Entry 3DI6 (X-ray diffraction, 2.65 A resolution); this record covers chains A and B.

== Chain A ==
Molecule: Reverse transcriptase/ribonuclease H
From: Human immunodeficiency virus type 1 (HXB2 isolate)
Notes: EC 2.7.7.49, 2.7.7.7, 3.1.26.4
UniProt: P04585 (POL_HV1H2); residues 1-561 here correspond to UniProt positions 588-1148 (UniProt number = residue number + 587)
Sequence (561 residues; row label = number of the first residue in the row):
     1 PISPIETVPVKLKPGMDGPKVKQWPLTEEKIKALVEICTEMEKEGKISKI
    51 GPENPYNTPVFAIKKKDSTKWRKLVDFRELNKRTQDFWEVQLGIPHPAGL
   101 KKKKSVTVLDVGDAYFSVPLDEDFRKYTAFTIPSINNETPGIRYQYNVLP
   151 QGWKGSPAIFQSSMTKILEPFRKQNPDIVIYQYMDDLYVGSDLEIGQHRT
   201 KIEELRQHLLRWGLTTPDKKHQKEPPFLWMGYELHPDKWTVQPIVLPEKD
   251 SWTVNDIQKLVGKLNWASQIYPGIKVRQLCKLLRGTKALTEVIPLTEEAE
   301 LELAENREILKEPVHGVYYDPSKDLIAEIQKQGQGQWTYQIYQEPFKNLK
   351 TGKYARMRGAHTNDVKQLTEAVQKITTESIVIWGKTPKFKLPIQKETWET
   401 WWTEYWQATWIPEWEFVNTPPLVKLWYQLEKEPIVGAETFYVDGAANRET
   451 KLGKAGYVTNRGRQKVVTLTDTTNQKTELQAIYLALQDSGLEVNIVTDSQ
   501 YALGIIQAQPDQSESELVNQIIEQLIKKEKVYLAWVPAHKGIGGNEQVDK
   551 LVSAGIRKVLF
Unresolved in the structure: 65-68, 556-561
Ligand contacts: PDZ (6-(4-chloro-2-fluoro-3-phenoxybenzyl)pyridazin-3(2H)-one): Pro95, Leu100, Lys101, Lys102, Lys103, Lys104, Val106, Val179, Tyr181, Tyr188, Val189, Gly190, Trp229, Leu234, His235, Pro236, Tyr318

== Chain B ==
Molecule: p51 RT
From: Human immunodeficiency virus type 1 (HXB2 isolate)
UniProt: P04585 (POL_HV1H2); residues 1-440 here correspond to UniProt positions 588-1027 (UniProt number = residue number + 587)
Sequence (440 residues; row label = number of the first residue in the row):
     1 PISPIETVPVKLKPGMDGPKVKQWPLTEEKIKALVEICTEMEKEGKISKI
    51 GPENPYNTPVFAIKKKDSTKWRKLVDFRELNKRTQDFWEVQLGIPHPAGL
   101 KKKKSVTVLDVGDAYFSVPLDEDFRKYTAFTIPSINNETPGIRYQYNVLP
   151 QGWKGSPAIFQSSMTKILEPFRKQNPDIVIYQYMDDLYVGSDLEIGQHRT
   201 KIEELRQHLLRWGLTTPDKKHQKEPPFLWMGYELHPDKWTVQPIVLPEKD
   251 SWTVNDIQKLVGKLNWASQIYPGIKVRQLCKLLRGTKALTEVIPLTEEAE
   301 LELAENREILKEPVHGVYYDPSKDLIAEIQKQGQGQWTYQIYQEPFKNLK
   351 TGKYARMRGAHTNDVKQLTEAVQKITTESIVIWGKTPKFKLPIQKETWET
   401 WWTEYWQATWIPEWEFVNTPPLVKLWYQLEKEPIVGAETF
Unresolved in the structure: 1-4, 65-67, 218-232, 356-361, 429-440

== Chain A / chain B interface ==
Contacting residue pairs (118):
  Val8(A) - Glu53(B)
  Pro9(A) - Glu53(B)
  Gln85(A) - Glu53(B)  hydrogen bond (side chain-backbone)
  Asp86(A) - Lys20(B)  salt bridge
  Asp86(A) - Pro55(B)
  Phe87(A) - Pro52(B)
  Phe87(A) - Pro55(B)
  Trp88(A) - Pro52(B)  hydrogen bond (backbone-backbone)
  Trp88(A) - Asn54(B)
  Trp88(A) - Pro55(B)
  Trp88(A) - Asn57(B)
  Trp88(A) - Thr131(B)
  Trp88(A) - Arg143(B)
  Leu92(A) - Lys22(B)
  Leu92(A) - Gln23(B)
  Leu92(A) - Asn137(B)
  Gly93(A) - Asn137(B)  hydrogen bond (backbone-side chain)
  Ile94(A) - Asn137(B)
  Pro95(A) - Asn136(B)
  Pro95(A) - Asn137(B)
  His96(A) - Asn136(B)  hydrogen bond (backbone-side chain)
  Gly99(A) - Asn136(B)
  Gly99(A) - Glu138(B)
  Leu100(A) - Asn136(B)
  Leu100(A) - Glu138(B)
  Ala158(A) - Pro52(B)
  Ser162(A) - Pro52(B)
  Thr165(A) - Pro140(B)
  Glu169(A) - Lys49(B)  salt bridge
  Arg172(A) - Thr139(B)
  Val179(A) - Glu138(B)
  Ile180(A) - Glu138(B)
  Tyr181(A) - Asn137(B)
  Tyr181(A) - Glu138(B)
  Gln182(A) - Pro140(B)
  Arg358(A) - Gln394(B)
  Arg358(A) - Glu396(B)  salt bridge
  Glu370(A) - Gln394(B)
  Gln373(A) - Gln394(B)
  Gln373(A) - Glu396(B)
  Gln373(A) - Thr397(B)
  Gln373(A) - Thr400(B)  hydrogen bond
  Gln373(A) - Trp401(B)
  Thr376(A) - Thr400(B)
  Thr377(A) - Thr400(B)
  Ile380(A) - Pro25(B)  hydrophobic
  Ile380(A) - Leu26(B)
  Ile380(A) - Thr27(B)
  Ile380(A) - Thr400(B)
  Val381(A) - Pro25(B)  hydrophobic
  Val381(A) - Ile135(B)
  Val381(A) - Asn136(B)  hydrogen bond (backbone-backbone)
  Ile382(A) - Ile135(B)
  Ile382(A) - Asn136(B)
  Trp383(A) - Ile135(B)
  Gly384(A) - Thr27(B)
  Gly384(A) - Glu28(B)  hydrogen bond (backbone-backbone)
  Trp402(A) - Lys331(B)  hydrogen bond (backbone-side chain)
  Tyr405(A) - Lys331(B)  hydrogen bond (backbone-side chain)
  Trp406(A) - Lys331(B)
  Trp406(A) - Thr419(B)  hydrogen bond (side chain-backbone)
  Trp406(A) - Pro421(B)  hydrophobic
  Trp406(A) - Lys424(B)
  Gln407(A) - Lys331(B)  hydrogen bond (backbone-side chain)
  Gln407(A) - Pro392(B)
  Gln407(A) - Ile393(B)
  Gln407(A) - Val417(B)  hydrogen bond (side chain-backbone)
  Gln407(A) - Asn418(B)
  Gln407(A) - Thr419(B)  hydrogen bond (side chain-backbone)
  Ala408(A) - Trp337(B)  hydrophobic
  Ala408(A) - Asp364(B)
  Ala408(A) - Pro392(B)  hydrogen bond (backbone-backbone)
  Ala408(A) - Ile393(B)
  Thr409(A) - Asp364(B)  hydrogen bond (backbone-side chain)
  Thr409(A) - Thr397(B)
  Trp410(A) - Asn363(B)
  Trp410(A) - Val365(B)  hydrophobic
  Trp410(A) - Thr397(B)
  Trp410(A) - Trp401(B)
  Trp410(A) - Tyr405(B)
  Pro412(A) - Trp401(B)
  Pro433(A) - Asn255(B)
  Pro433(A) - Leu289(B)  hydrophobic
  Val435(A) - Thr290(B)
  Thr439(A) - Lys287(B)
  Thr439(A) - Ala288(B)
  Thr439(A) - Leu289(B)  hydrogen bond (side chain-backbone)
  Tyr441(A) - Gln258(B)  hydrogen bond
  Tyr441(A) - Thr286(B)
  Tyr441(A) - Lys287(B)  hydrogen bond (side chain-backbone)
  Val458(A) - Thr286(B)
  Thr459(A) - Thr286(B)
  Asn460(A) - Thr286(B)
  Asn460(A) - Lys287(B)
  Asn460(A) - Ala288(B)
  Asn494(A) - Leu289(B)
  Val496(A) - Leu289(B)  hydrophobic
  Gln500(A) - Pro420(B)
  Gln500(A) - Leu422(B)
  Leu503(A) - Leu422(B)  hydrophobic
  Gln507(A) - Pro421(B)
  Tyr532(A) - Asn255(B)  hydrogen bond
  Tyr532(A) - Lys259(B)  hydrogen bond
  Tyr532(A) - Leu289(B)  hydrophobic
  Trp535(A) - Leu422(B)  hydrophobic
  Trp535(A) - Trp426(B)  hydrophobic
  Val536(A) - Gln258(B)
  Pro537(A) - Asn265(B)
  Lys540(A) - Asn265(B)
  Lys540(A) - Cys280(B)
  Ile542(A) - Val261(B)  hydrophobic
  Gly543(A) - Leu283(B)  hydrogen bond (backbone-backbone)
  Gly543(A) - Arg284(B)
  Gly543(A) - Gly285(B)
  Gly544(A) - Gly285(B)  hydrogen bond (backbone-backbone)
  Gly544(A) - Thr286(B)
  Gln547(A) - Gly285(B)
  Gln547(A) - Thr286(B)
Interface residues without a listed pair, chain A (68 interface residues in all): Ile159, Thr386, Thr403, Ile434, Gly504, Ala534, Gly541
Interface residues without a listed pair, chain B (63 interface residues in all): Trp24, Gly51, Tyr56, Val254, Gly262, Gly333, Leu368

== Overview ==
68 residues of chain A and 63 residues of chain B are in contact, with 22 hydrogen bonds and 3 salt bridges.
Polar pairs include Asp86(A)-Lys20(B), Glu169(A)-Lys49(B) and Arg358(A)-Glu396(B). Chain A binds compound PDZ.
Here chain A is Reverse transcriptase/ribonuclease H and chain B is p51 RT, both from Human immunodeficiency
virus type 1 (HXB2 isolate). Entry 3DI6 (HIV-1 RT with pyridazinone non-nucleoside inhibitor) was determined
by X-ray diffraction.
